PDB entry 1N5W | X-ray diffraction, 1.50 A resolution | chains B and C of the 6 polymer chains in the assembly

[Chain B]
Molecule: Carbon monoxide dehydrogenase large chain
Organism: Oligotropha carboxidovorans
Notes: EC 1.2.99.2
UniProtKB: P19919 (DCML_OLICA); residues 1-809 here = UniProt positions 1-809
Sequence (809 residues; row label = number of the first residue in the row):
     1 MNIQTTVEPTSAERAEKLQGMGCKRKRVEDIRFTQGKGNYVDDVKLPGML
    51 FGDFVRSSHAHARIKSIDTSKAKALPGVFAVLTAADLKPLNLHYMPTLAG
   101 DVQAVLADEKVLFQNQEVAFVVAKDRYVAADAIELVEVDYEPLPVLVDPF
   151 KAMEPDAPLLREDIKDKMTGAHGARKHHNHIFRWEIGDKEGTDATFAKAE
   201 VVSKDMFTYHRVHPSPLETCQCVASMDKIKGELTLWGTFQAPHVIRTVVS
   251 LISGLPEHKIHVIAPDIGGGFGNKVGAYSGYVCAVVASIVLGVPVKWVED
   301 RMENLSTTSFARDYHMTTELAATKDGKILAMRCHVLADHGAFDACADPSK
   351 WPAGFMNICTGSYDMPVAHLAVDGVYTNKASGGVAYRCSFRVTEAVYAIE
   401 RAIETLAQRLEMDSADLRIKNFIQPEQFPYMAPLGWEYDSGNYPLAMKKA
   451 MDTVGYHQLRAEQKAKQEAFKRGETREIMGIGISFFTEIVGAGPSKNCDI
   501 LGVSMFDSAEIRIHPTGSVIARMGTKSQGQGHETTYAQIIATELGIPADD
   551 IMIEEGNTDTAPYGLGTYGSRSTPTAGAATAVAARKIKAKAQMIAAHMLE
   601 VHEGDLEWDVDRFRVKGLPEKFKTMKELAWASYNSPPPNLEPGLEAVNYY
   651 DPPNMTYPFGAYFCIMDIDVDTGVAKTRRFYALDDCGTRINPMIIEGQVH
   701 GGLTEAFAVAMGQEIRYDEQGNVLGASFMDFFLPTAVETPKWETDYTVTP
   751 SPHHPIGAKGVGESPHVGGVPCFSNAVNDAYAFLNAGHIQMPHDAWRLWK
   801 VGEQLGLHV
Disordered / not traced: 1-5
Bound ions: cu(I)-S-mo(VI)(=o)oh cluster Cu: Cys388 (together with pterin cytosine dinucleotide)
Ligand contacts:
  - cu(I)-S-mo(VI)(=o)oh cluster (CUM): Gln240, Phe271, Gly272, Val275, Val384, Ala385, Tyr386, Arg387, Cys388, Ser389, Phe390, Thr567, Tyr568, Gly569, Glu763
  - pterin cytosine dinucleotide (MCN): Gly269, Gly270, Phe271, Gly272, Arg387, Gln528, Gly529, Gln530, Gly531, His532, Thr535, Thr567, Tyr568, Gly569, Ser570, Arg571, Ser572, Thr573, Pro574, Cys686, Thr688, Arg689, Ile690, Asn691, Ile694, Ile695, Gln698, Ala758, Lys759, Gly760, Val761, Gly762, Glu763
Swiss-Prot annotation at these positions:
  - binding site (Cu(+)): Cys388
  - binding site (Mo-molybdopterin cytosine dinucleotide): Glu763
What the authors report for this chain:
  - cu(I)-S-mo(VI)(=o)oh cluster coordination: Cys388
  - binding site for cu(I)-S-mo(VI)(=o)oh cluster: Gln240, Glu763
  - contacts within the chain: Ser389-Glu763 (hydrogen bond)
  - catalytic residues: Glu763 (proposed by the authors, not directly observed)

[Chain C]
Molecule: Carbon monoxide dehydrogenase medium chain
Organism: Oligotropha carboxidovorans
Notes: EC 1.2.99.2
UniProtKB: P19920 (DCMM_OLICA); residue numbers follow UniProt; this construct covers 1-288
Sequence (288 residues; each row starts with the number of its first residue):
     1 MIPGSFDYHRPKSIADAVALLTKLGEDARPLAGGHSLIPIMKTRLATPEH
    51 LVDLRDIGDLVGIREEGTDVVIGAMTTQHALIGSDFLAAKLPIIRETSLL
   101 IADPQIRYMGTIGGNAANGDPGNDMPALMQCLGAAYELTGPEGARIVAAR
   151 DYYQGAYFTAIEPGELLTAIRIPVPPTGHGYAYEKLKRKIGDYATAAAAV
   201 VLTMSGGKCVTASIGLTNVANTPLWAEEAGKVLVGTALDKPALDKAVALA
   251 EAITAPASDGRGPAEYRTKMAGVMLRRAVERAKARAKN
Disordered / not traced: 288
Ligand contacts: FAD (flavin-adenine dinucleotide): His35, Leu100, Ile101, Ala102, Ile106, Asn115, Gly122, Asn123, Asp124, Lys185, Gly191, Asp192, Tyr193
Swiss-Prot annotation at these positions:
  - binding site (FAD): Ala32 to Ser36, Thr111 to Asn115

[Interface between chain B and chain C]
Residue-residue contacts - 32 pairs, chain B then chain C:
  Arg126(B) with Ile2(C)
  Tyr127(B) with Ile2(C), hydrophobic
  Ala130(B) with Ile2(C), hydrophobic; Arg44(C)
  Asp131(B) with Arg44(C), salt bridge
  Glu134(B) with Arg44(C)
  Asp300(B) with Met1(C)
  Asp669(B) with Arg277(C), salt bridge
  Asp671(B) with Met270(C)
  Thr672(B) with Tyr266(C), hydrogen bond (backbone-side chain); Met270(C); Val273(C); Arg277(C)
  Val674(B) with Leu186(C), hydrophobic
  Met729(B) with Arg188(C), hydrogen bond (backbone-side chain); Tyr193(C), hydrophobic
  Asp730(B) with Arg188(C), salt bridge
  Phe732(B) with Arg188(C)
  Leu733(B) with Lys189(C), hydrogen bond (backbone-side chain)
  Thr735(B) with Ile190(C)
  Val737(B) with Ile190(C), hydrophobic
  Glu738(B) with Lys189(C); Ile190(C), hydrogen bond (side chain-backbone)
  Ala795(B) with Tyr266(C)
  Trp796(B) with Gly260(C); Arg261(C); Gly262(C); Pro263(C); Tyr266(C), hydrophobic
  Trp799(B) with Glu265(C); Tyr266(C), hydrophobic; Met270(C)
Other interface residues (no listed pair), chain B (22 interface residues in all): Met302, Arg716
Other interface residues (no listed pair), chain C (20 interface residues in all): Thr43, Asp192, Lys269

[In short]
22 residues of chain B face 20 of chain C across their interface; the contacts include 4 hydrogen bonds and 3
salt bridges. Polar contacts include Asp131(B)-Arg44(C), Asp669(B)-Arg277(C) and Asp730(B)-Arg188(C). Bound to
chain B: cu(I)-S-mo(VI)(=o)oh cluster and pterin cytosine dinucleotide. The paper reports the catalytic
residue Glu763(B); a binding site for cu(I)-S-mo(VI)(=o)oh cluster at Gln240(B) and Glu763(B).
Chain B is Carbon monoxide dehydrogenase large chain and chain C is Carbon monoxide dehydrogenase medium
chain, both from Oligotropha carboxidovorans; the structure, Crystal Structure of the Cu,Mo-CO Dehydrogenase
(CODH); Oxidized form, was determined by X-ray diffraction together with 1N60, 1N61, 1N62 and 1N63 from the
same study.
